Entry 3CCL (X-ray diffraction, 2.90 A resolution); this record covers chains L and 0 of the 31 polymer chains in the assembly.

# Chain L
Protein: 50S ribosomal protein L15P
Source organism: Haloarcula marismortui
UniProt: P12737 (RL15_HALMA); residues 0-164 here correspond to UniProt positions 1-165 (UniProt number = residue number + 1)
Amino-acid sequence (165 residues; row label = number of the first residue in the row; numbering starts at 0):
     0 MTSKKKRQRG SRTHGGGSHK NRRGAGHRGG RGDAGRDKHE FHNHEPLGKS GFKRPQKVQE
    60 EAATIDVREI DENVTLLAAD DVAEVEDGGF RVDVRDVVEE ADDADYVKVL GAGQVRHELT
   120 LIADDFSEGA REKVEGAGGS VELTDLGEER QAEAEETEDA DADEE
Disordered / not traced: 0, 84-88, 151-164
Metal / ion sites: Na+: His-18 (shared with G902(0), U903(0) of chain 0); Sr2+: Asp-36 (shared with G2466(0) of chain 0)

# Chain 0
Molecule: 23S ribosomal RNA
Source organism: Haloarcula marismortui
Notes: engineered mutation(s): G2099A, U2535C
Sequence (2923 nucleotides; each row starts with the number of its first residue):
     1 GUUGGCUACU AUGCCAGCUG GUGGAUUGCU CGGCUCAGGC GCUGAUGAAG GACGUGCCAA
    61 GCUGCGAUAA GCUGUGGGGA GCCGCACGGA GGCGAAGAAC CACAGAUUUC CGAAUGAGAA
   121 UCUCUCUAAC AAUUGCUUCG CGCAAUGAGG AACCCCGAGA ACUGAAACAU CUCAGUAUCG
   181 GGAGGAACAG AAAACGCAAC GUGAUGUCGU UAGUAACCGC GAGUGAACGC GAUACAGCCC
   241 AAACCGAAGC CCUCACGGGC AAUGUGGUGU CAGGGCUACC UCUCAUCAGC CGACCGUCUU
   301 CACGAAGUCU CUUGGAAUAG AGCGUGAUAC AGGGUGACAA CCCCGUACUG AAGACCAGUA
   361 CGCUGUGCGG UAGUGCCAGA GUAGCGGGGG UUGGAUAUCC CUCGCGAAUA ACGCAGGCAU
   421 CGACUGCGAA GGCUAAACAC AACCUGAGAC CGAUAGUGAA CAAGUAGUGU GAACGAACGC
   481 UGCAAAGUAC CCUCAGAAGG GAGGCGAAAU AGAGCAUGAA AUCAGUUGGC GAUCGAGCGA
   541 CAGGGCAUAC AAGGUCCCUU GACGAAUGAC CGAGACGCGA GUCUCCAGUA AGACUCACGG
   601 GAAGCCGAUG UUCUGUCGUA CGUUUUGAAA AACGAGCCAG GGAGUGUGUC UGUAUGGCAA
   661 GUCUAACCGG AGUAUCCGGG GAGGCACAGG GAAACCGACA UGGCCGCAGG GCUUUGCCCG
   721 AGGGCCGCCG UCUUCAAGGG CGGGGAGCCA UGUGGACACG ACCCGAAUCC GGACGAUCUA
   781 CGCAUGGACA AGAUGAAGCG UGCCGAAAGG CACGUGGAAG UCUGUUAGAG UUGGUGUCCU
   841 ACAAUACCCU CUCGUGAUCU AUGUGUAGGG GUGAAAGGCC CAUCGAGUCC GGCAACAGCU
   901 GGUUCCAAUC GAAACAUGUC GAAGCAUGAC CUCCGCCGAG GUAGUCUGUG AGGUAGAGCG
   961 ACCGAUUGGU GUGUCCGCCU CCGAGAGGAG UCGGCACACC UGUCAAACUC CAAACUUACA
  1021 GACGCUGUUU GACGCGGGGA UUCCGGUGCG CGGGGUAAGC CUGUGUACCA GGAGGGGAAC
  1081 AACCCAGAGA UAGGUUAAGG UCCCCAAGUG UGGAUUAAGU GUAAUCCUCU GAAGGUGGUC
  1141 UCGAGCCCUA GACAGCCGGG AGGUGAGCUU AGAAGCAGCU ACCCUCUAAG AAAAGCGUAA
  1201 CAGCUUACCG GCCGAGGUUU GAGGCGCCCA AAAUGAUCGG GACUCAAAUC CACCACCGAG
  1261 ACCUGUCCGU ACCACUCAUA CUGGUAAUCG AGUAGAUUGG CGCUCUAAUU GGAUGGAAGC
  1321 AGGGGCGAGA GCUCCUGUGG ACCGAUUAGU GACGAAAAUC CUGGCCAUAG UAGCAGCGAU
  1381 AGUCGGGUGA GAACCCCGAC GGCCUAAUGG AUAAGGGUUC CUCAGCACUG CUGAUCAGCU
  1441 GAGGGUUAGC CGGUCCUAAG UCUCACCGCA ACUCGACUGA GACGAAAUGG GAAACAGGUU
  1501 AAUAUUCCUG UGCCAUCAUG CAGUGAAAGU UGACGCCCUG GGGUCGAUCA CGCCGGGCAU
  1561 UCGCCCGGUC GAACCGUCCA ACUCCGUGGA AGCCGUAAUG GCAGGAAGCG GACGAACGGC
  1621 GGCAUAGGGA AACGUGAUUC AACCUGGGGC CCAUGAAAAG ACGAGCAUGA UGUCCGUACC
  1681 GAGAACCGAC ACAGGUGUCC AUGGCGGCGA AAGCCAAGGC CUGUCGGGAG CAACCAACGU
  1741 UAGGGAAUUC GGCAAGUUAG UCCCGUACCU UCGGAAGAAG GGAUGCCUGC UCCGGAACGG
  1801 AGCAGGUCGC AGUGACUCGG AAGCUCGGAC UGUCUAGUAA CAACAUAGGU GACCGCAAAU
  1861 CCGCAAGGAC UCGUACGGUC ACUGAAUCCU GCCCAGUGCA GGUAUCUGAA CACCUCGUAC
  1921 AAGAGGACGA AGGACCUGUC AACGGCGGGG GUAACUAUGA CCCUCUUAAG GUAGCGUAGU
  1981 ACCUUGCCGC AUCAGUAGCG GCUUGCAUGA AUGGAUUAAC CAGAGCUUCA CUGUCCCAAC
  2041 GUUGGGCCCG GUGAACUGUA CAUUCCAGUG CGGAGUCUGG AGACACCCAG GGGGAAGCAA
  2101 AGACCCUAUG GAGCUUUACU GCAGGCUGUC GCUGAGACGU GGUCGCCGAU GUGCAGCAUA
  2161 GGUAGGAGUC GUUACAGAGG UACCCGCGCU AGCGGGCCAC CCAGACAACA GUGAAAUACU
  2221 ACCCGUCGGU GACUGCGACU CUCACUCCGG GAGGAGGACA CCGAUAGCCG GGCAGUUUGA
  2281 CUGGGGCGGU ACGCGCUCGA AAAGAUAUCG AGCGCGCCCU AUGGUCAUCU CAGCCGGGAC
  2341 AGAGACCCGG CGAAGAGUGC AAGAGCAAAA GAUGACUUGA CAGUGUUCUU CCCAACGAGG
  2401 AACGCUGACG CGAAAGCGUG GUCUAGCGAA CCAAUUAGCC UGCUUGAUGC GGGCAAUUGA
  2461 UGACAGAAAA GCUACCCUAG GGAUAACAGA GUCGUCACUC GCAAGAGCAC AUAUCGACCG
  2521 AGUGGCUUGC UACCCCGAUG UCGGUUCCCU CCAUCCUGCC CGUGCAGAAG CGGGCAAGGG
  2581 UGAGGUUGUU CGCCUAUUAA AGGAGGUCGU GAGCUGGGUU UAGACCGUCG UGAGACAGGU
  2641 CGGCUGCUAU CUACUGGGUG UGUAAUGGUG UCUGACAAGA ACGACCGUAU AGUACGAGAG
  2701 GAACUACGGU UGGUGGCCAC UGGUGUACCG GUUGUUCGAG AGAGCACGUG CCGGGUAGCC
  2761 ACGCCACACG GGGUAAGAGC UGAACGCAUC UAAGCUCGAA ACCCACUUGG AAAAGAGACA
  2821 CCGCCGAGGU CCCGCGUACA AGACGCGGUC GAUAGACUCG GGGUGUGCGC GUCGAGGUAA
  2881 CGAGACGUUA AGCCCACGAG CACUAACAGA CCAAAGCCAU CAU
Disordered / not traced: 1-9, 126-127, 715, 971-998, 1560, 1952-1963, 2137-2236, 2339-2343, 2665-2666, 2915-2923
Modified positions: 1MA (6-hydro-1-methyladenosine-5'-monophosphate) at position 628, OMU (o2'-methyluridine 5'-monophosphate) at position 2587, OMG (o2'-methylguanosine-5'-monophosphate) at position 2588, UR3 (3-methyluridine-5'-monophoshate) at position 2619, PSU (pseudouridine-5'-monophosphate) at position 2621
Metal / ion sites: Mg2+ site 1 near G28 (its only coordinating residue here); Na+ site 1: C40, G41, C443; Na+ site 2 near G56 (its only coordinating residue here); Na+ site 3: G66, U108; Sr2+ site 1: C85, A86; Mg2+ site 2 near U115 (its only coordinating residue here); Na+ site 4: C130, U146; Na+ site 5: C141, G142; Sr2+ site 2: G147 (shared with 1 residue of chain M); Mg2+ site 3: C162, U2276; K+ site 1: C162, U163, U172; Na+ site 6: A165, A166, A167; 69 more Mg2+ sites not listed; 55 more Na+ sites not listed; 58 more Sr2+ sites not listed; 1 more K+ sites not listed

# How chain L and chain 0 interact
Residue-residue contacts (171; chain L residue first):
  Thr-1(L) with G1300(0), hydrogen bond to the base
  Ser-2(L) with U753(0), phosphate contact
  Lys-3(L) with G754(0), phosphate contact; G755(0), salt bridge to the phosphate; A1296(0), salt bridge to the phosphate; U1297(0), salt bridge to the phosphate
  Lys-4(L) with G644(0), sugar contact; U645(0), phosphate contact; G754(0), salt bridge to the phosphate
  Lys-5(L) with C905(0), hydrogen bond to the base; C1301(0), base contact; G1302(0), hydrogen bond to the base; C1353(0), hydrogen bond to the base; G1354(0), hydrogen bond to the base
  Arg-6(L) with C905(0), base contact; C906(0), base contact; U1298(0), hydrogen bond to the base; G1299(0), hydrogen bond to the base
  Gln-7(L) with U904(0), phosphate contact
  Arg-8(L) with G644(0), salt bridge to the phosphate; U904(0), hydrogen bond to the base; C905(0), sugar contact; G1354(0), salt bridge to the phosphate
  Gly-9(L) with U904(0), hydrogen bond to the phosphate
  Ser-10(L) with U904(0), hydrogen bond to the phosphate
  Arg-11(L) with U623(0), hydrogen bond to the phosphate; G902(0), salt bridge to the phosphate; U903(0), salt bridge to the phosphate; U904(0), hydrogen bond to the phosphate
  Thr-12(L) with U903(0), base contact; G1295(0), hydrogen bond to the phosphate
  His-13(L) with G644(0), hydrogen bond to the base; U903(0), sugar contact
  Gly-14(L) with U1041(0), sugar contact; G1295(0), hydrogen bond to the phosphate
  Gly-15(L) with U1041(0), sugar contact; G1295(0), hydrogen bond to the phosphate
  Gly-16(L) with U1041(0), phosphate contact; A1294(0), phosphate contact; G1295(0), hydrogen bond to the phosphate
  Ser-17(L) with U1042(0), hydrogen bond to the phosphate
  His-18(L) with U624(0), salt bridge to the phosphate; G901(0), salt bridge to the phosphate; G902(0), salt bridge to the phosphate; U903(0), base contact
  Lys-19(L) with U624(0), hydrogen bond to the phosphate; U625(0), salt bridge to the phosphate; U900(0), salt bridge to the phosphate; G901(0), phosphate contact
  Asn-20(L) with U1042(0), hydrogen bond to the phosphate
  Arg-21(L) with G644(0), hydrogen bond to the base; C762(0), hydrogen bond to the base
  Arg-22(L) with G898(0), phosphate contact; C899(0), salt bridge to the phosphate; U900(0), salt bridge to the phosphate
  Gly-23(L) with A897(0), phosphate contact; G898(0), hydrogen bond to the phosphate
  Ala-24(L) with A166(0), base contact; A897(0), hydrogen bond to the phosphate; G898(0), hydrogen bond to the phosphate
  Gly-25(L) with A166(0), base contact; G898(0), hydrogen bond to the phosphate; G924(0), hydrogen bond to the sugar; C925(0), phosphate contact
  His-26(L) with G898(0), phosphate contact; C925(0), salt bridge to the phosphate
  Arg-27(L) with C757(0), phosphate contact; A758(0), salt bridge to the phosphate
  Gly-28(L) with A166(0), base contact; C925(0), sugar contact
  Gly-29(L) with A165(0), phosphate contact; A166(0), hydrogen bond to the base
  Arg-30(L) with G164(0), phosphate contact; A165(0), hydrogen bond to the phosphate; A758(0), phosphate contact; C759(0), salt bridge to the phosphate; A761(0), salt bridge to the phosphate; C896(0), hydrogen bond to the phosphate; A897(0), salt bridge to the phosphate
  Gly-31(L) with G223(0), phosphate contact; C757(0), hydrogen bond to the phosphate; A758(0), hydrogen bond to the phosphate
  Asp-32(L) with A222(0), phosphate contact; G223(0), hydrogen bond to the phosphate
  Ala-33(L) with A165(0), phosphate contact; A166(0), sugar contact
  Gly-34(L) with A166(0), hydrogen bond to the phosphate
  Arg-35(L) with G221(0), phosphate contact; A222(0), salt bridge to the phosphate
  Lys-37(L) with U919(0), hydrogen bond to the phosphate; C920(0), salt bridge to the phosphate; G2466(0), salt bridge to the phosphate; A2467(0), salt bridge to the phosphate
  His-38(L) with A166(0), base contact; G918(0), hydrogen bond to the base; U919(0), sugar contact; G924(0), base contact; C925(0), base contact; A926(0), sugar contact
  Glu-39(L) with C925(0), hydrogen bond to the sugar; A926(0), sugar contact
  Phe-40(L) with G918(0), sugar contact; C2396(0), sugar contact; A2465(0), base contact
  His-41(L) with A926(0), hydrogen bond to the base; U927(0), sugar contact
  Leu-46(L) with G221(0), phosphate contact; A2430(0), sugar contact
  Gly-47(L) with G221(0), hydrogen bond to the phosphate; A2430(0), hydrogen bond to the sugar; C2431(0), phosphate contact
  Lys-48(L) with C220(0), sugar contact; C2431(0), hydrogen bond to the phosphate; C2432(0), salt bridge to the phosphate
  Ser-49(L) with C2454(0), phosphate contact
  Gly-50(L) with A692(0), sugar contact; G2453(0), hydrogen bond to the phosphate; C2454(0), hydrogen bond to the phosphate
  Phe-51(L) with A692(0), hydrogen bond to the sugar; A693(0), sugar contact; U2441(0), sugar contact; G2452(0), base contact; G2453(0), sugar contact
  Lys-52(L) with A215(0), salt bridge to the phosphate; A216(0), salt bridge to the phosphate
  Arg-53(L) with A693(0), phosphate contact; A694(0), salt bridge to the phosphate; U2441(0), hydrogen bond to the phosphate; G2442(0), salt bridge to the phosphate
  Pro-54(L) with G2442(0), sugar contact; C2443(0), base contact
  Gln-55(L) with U214(0), sugar contact; A215(0), sugar contact
  Lys-56(L) with G196(0), hydrogen bond to the sugar; C197(0), phosphate contact; G416(0), phosphate contact; G417(0), salt bridge to the phosphate; C2443(0), hydrogen bond to the phosphate; U2444(0), salt bridge to the phosphate
  Val-57(L) with G2442(0), phosphate contact; C2443(0), sugar contact
  Thr-63(L) with G697(0), base contact
  Asp-65(L) with A688(0), hydrogen bond to the base
  Arg-67(L) with A688(0), salt bridge to the phosphate; G745(0), base contact
  Asp-70(L) with A700(0), hydrogen bond to the base
  Glu-71(L) with A700(0), base contact; G745(0), hydrogen bond to the base
  Lys-107(L) with G697(0), salt bridge to the phosphate
  Leu-109(L) with A688(0), base contact; G697(0), base contact; A698(0), phosphate contact
  Gly-110(L) with A698(0), hydrogen bond to the phosphate; C699(0), phosphate contact
  Ala-111(L) with A688(0), base contact; A698(0), sugar contact; C699(0), phosphate contact
  Gly-112(L) with C699(0), hydrogen bond to the phosphate; A700(0), phosphate contact
  Gln-113(L) with A700(0), hydrogen bond to the base; U701(0), hydrogen bond to the phosphate
  Val-114(L) with A700(0), base contact
  Arg-115(L) with A700(0), base contact; U701(0), salt bridge to the phosphate
  Ser-126(L) with G697(0), phosphate contact; A698(0), hydrogen bond to the phosphate
  Glu-127(L) with G697(0), hydrogen bond to the phosphate
  Gly-128(L) with A698(0), phosphate contact
  Lys-132(L) with C699(0), salt bridge to the phosphate
  Arg-149(L) with C696(0), salt bridge to the phosphate; G697(0), salt bridge to the phosphate
Also at the interface, not in a pair above, chain L (75 interface residues in all): Asp-36, Asn-42, Glu-99, Phe-125, Ala-129
Also at the interface, not in a pair above, chain 0 (91 interface residues in all): A226, A686, C687, A907, G1039, C1044, C2440, A2483

# In short
75 residues of chain L and 91 residues of chain 0 are in contact; the contacts include 56 hydrogen bonds and
37 salt bridges. Among the polar pairs are Thr-1(L)/G1300(0), Lys-5(L)/C905(0) and Lys-5(L)/G1302(0). G902(0),
U903(0) and His-18(L) form the Na+ site.
Chain L is 50S ribosomal protein L15P and chain 0 is 23S ribosomal RNA, both from Haloarcula marismortui; the
structure, Structure of Anisomycin resistant 50S Ribosomal Subunit: 23S rRNA mutation U2535C. Density for
Anisomycin is visible ..., was determined by X-ray diffraction (same publication as 3CC2, 3CC4, 3CC7, 3CCE,
3CCJ, 3CCM and 6 further entries).
